Entry 9B54 (electron microscopy, 2.86 A resolution); this record covers chains A and B of the 5 polymer chains in the assembly.

Chain A:
Protein: Guanine nucleotide-binding protein G(i) subunit alpha-1
Organism: Homo sapiens
Reference sequence: P63096 (GNAI1_HUMAN); residue numbers follow UniProt; this construct covers 1-354
Amino-acid sequence (354 residues; numbered 1 to 354; the number before each row is that of its first residue):
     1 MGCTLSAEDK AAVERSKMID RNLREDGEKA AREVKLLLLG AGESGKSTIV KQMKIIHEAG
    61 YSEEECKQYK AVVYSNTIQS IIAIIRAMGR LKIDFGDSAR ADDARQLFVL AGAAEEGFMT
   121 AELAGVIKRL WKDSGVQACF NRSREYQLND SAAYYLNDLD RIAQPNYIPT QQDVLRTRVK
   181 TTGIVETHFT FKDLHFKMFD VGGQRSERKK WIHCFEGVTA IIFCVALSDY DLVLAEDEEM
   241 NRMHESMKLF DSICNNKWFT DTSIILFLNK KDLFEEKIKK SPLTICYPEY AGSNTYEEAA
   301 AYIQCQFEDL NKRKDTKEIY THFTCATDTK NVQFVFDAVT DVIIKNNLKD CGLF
Not modelled in the structure: 1-2, 55-181, 233-239
Swiss-Prot annotation at these positions:
  - region: Lys35 to Thr48 (G1 motif), Asp173 to Thr181 (G2 motif), Phe196 to Arg205 (G3 motif), Ile265 to Asp272 (G4 motif), Thr324 to Thr329 (G5 motif)
  - binding site (GTP): Glu43 to Thr48, Ser151, Leu175 to Thr181, Asp200 to Gln204, Asn269 to Asp272, Ala326
  - binding site (Mg(2+)): Ser47, Thr181
  - modified residue: Arg178 (ADP-ribosylarginine), Gln204 (Deamidated glutamine), Cys351 (ADP-ribosylcysteine)
  - lipidation: Gly2 (N-myristoyl glycine), Cys3 (S-palmitoyl cysteine)
  - natural variant: Gly40 (G40C: In NEDHISB; G40R: In NEDHISB), Gly45 (G45D: In NEDHISB), Thr48 (T48I: In NEDHISB; T48K: In NEDHISB), Gln52 (Q52P: In NEDHISB), Ser75 (deletion: In NEDHISB; uncertain significance), Gln172 (deletion: In NEDHISB), Asp173 (D173V: In NEDHISB), Glu186 to Phe189 (deletion: In NEDHISB; uncertain significance), Cys224 (C224Y: In NEDHISB), Lys270 (K270N: In NEDHISB; K270R: In NEDHISB), Asp272 (D272G: In NEDHISB), Ala326 (A326P: In NEDHISB), 1 further natural variant entry in UniProt
  - mutagenesis: Gly42 (G42R: Abolishes switch to an activated conformation and dissociation from beta and gamma subunits upon GTP binding. Abolishes interaction with RGS family members), Glu116 (E116L: Enhances interaction (inactive GDP-bound) with RGS14), Gln147 (Q147L: Enhances interaction (inactive GDP-bound) with RGS14), Glu245 (E245L: Enhances interaction (inactive GDP-bound) with RGS14)

Chain B:
Protein: Guanine nucleotide-binding protein G(I)/G(S)/G(T) subunit beta-1
Organism: Homo sapiens
Reference sequence: P62873 (GBB1_HUMAN); residues 2-340 here = UniProt positions 2-340
Amino-acid sequence (344 residues; row label = number of the first residue in the row; numbers below 1 keep their minus sign (Pro-3 is residue -3)):
    -3 PGSSGSELDQ LRQEAEQLKN QIRDARKACA DATLSQITNN IDPVGRIQMR TRRTLRGHLA
    57 KIYAMHWGTD SRLLVSASQD GKLIIWDSYT TNKVHAIPLR SSWVMTCAYA PSGNYVACGG
   117 LDNICSIYNL KTREGNVRVS RELAGHTGYL SCCRFLDDNQ IVTSSGDTTC ALWDIETGQQ
   177 TTTFTGHTGD VMSLSLAPDT RLFVSGACDA SAKLWDVREG MCRQTFTGHE SDINAICFFP
   237 NGNAFATGSD DATCRLFDLR ADQELMTYSH DNIICGITSV SFSKSGRLLL AGYDDFNCNV
   297 WDALKADRAG VLAGHDNRVS CLGVTDDGMA VATGSWDSFL KIWN
Not modelled in the structure: -3 to 2
Sequence notes: expression tag (-3 to 1)
Swiss-Prot annotation at these positions:
  - modified residue: Ser2 (N-acetylserine), His266 (Phosphohistidine)
  - natural variant: Leu30 (L30F: In MRD42; uncertain significance), Arg52 (R52G: In MRD42), Gly64 (G64V: In MRD42), Asp76 (D76E: In MRD42; D76G: In MRD42), Gly77 (G77S: In MRD42), Lys78 (K78R: In MRD42), Ile80 (I80N: In MRD42; I80T: In MRD42), His91 (H91R: In MRD42; uncertain significance), Ala92 (A92T: In MRD42), Pro94 (P94S: In MRD42), Leu95 (L95P: In MRD42), Arg96 (R96L: In MRD42), 5 further natural variant entries in UniProt

Interface between chain A and chain B:
Residue-residue contacts - 35 pairs, chain A then chain B:
  Arg15(A) with Val90(B), hydrogen bond (side chain-backbone); His91(B)
  Ser16(A) with Asn88(B); Lys89(B), hydrogen bond (side chain-backbone)
  Ile19(A) with Lys89(B); Val90(B); Ala92(B), hydrophobic
  Asp20(A) with Lys89(B), salt bridge
  Leu23(A) with Gly53(B); Leu55(B); Lys89(B)
  Gly27(A) with Leu55(B)
  Thr182(A) with Asn119(B)
  Gly183(A) with Leu117(B); Asn119(B)
  Phe199(A) with Trp99(B), hydrophobic
  Gln204(A) with Leu117(B); Gly144(B); Tyr145(B)
  Ser206(A) with Tyr145(B); Gly162(B)
  Glu207(A) with Asp186(B), hydrogen bond (backbone-side chain)
  Lys210(A) with Tyr145(B); Met188(B); Cys204(B); Asp228(B), salt bridge; Asn230(B)
  His213(A) with Lys57(B), hydrogen bond (backbone-side chain); Tyr59(B); Trp332(B)
  Cys214(A) with Trp99(B)
  Phe215(A) with Trp99(B), hydrophobic
  Glu216(A) with Lys57(B), salt bridge
  Trp258(A) with Arg314(B); Trp332(B), hydrophobic
Other interface residues (no listed pair), chain A (22 interface residues in all): Ala12, Val13, Ile184, Trp211
Other interface residues (no listed pair), chain B (27 interface residues in all): Gln75, Lys78, Ile80, Thr143, Asp246

Overview:
22 residues of chain A face 27 of chain B across their interface; the contacts include 4 hydrogen bonds and 3
salt bridges. Among the polar pairs are Asp20(A)-Lys89(B), Lys210(A)-Asp228(B) and Glu216(A)-Lys57(B).
Here chain A is Guanine nucleotide-binding protein G(i) subunit alpha-1 and chain B is Guanine
nucleotide-binding protein G(I)/G(S)/G(T) subunit beta-1, both from Homo sapiens. Entry 9B54 (Biased agonist
bound CB1-Gi structure) was determined by electron microscopy together with 9B65 from the same study.
